3DWT - chain A; structure by X-ray diffraction, 2.90 A resolution.

Chain A:
Molecule: cAbBCII-10
From: Camelus dromedarius
Sequence (137 residues; numbered 1 to 137; the number before each row is that of its first residue):
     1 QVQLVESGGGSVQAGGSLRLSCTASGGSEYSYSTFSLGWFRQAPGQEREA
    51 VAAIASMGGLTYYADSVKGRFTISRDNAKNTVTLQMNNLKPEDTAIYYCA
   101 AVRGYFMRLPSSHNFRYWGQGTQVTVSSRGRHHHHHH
Unresolved in the structure: 1, 29-30, 130-137
Disulfide bonds: Cys-22/Cys-99

In short:
Chain A is cAbBCII-10 (Camelus dromedarius); the structure, Structure of CabBCII-10 nanobody, was determined
by X-ray diffraction (same publication as 3EAK).
